Entry 5KC1 (X-ray diffraction, 2.20 A resolution); this record covers chains C and B of the 4 polymer chains in the assembly.

Chain C (and B):
Molecule: Autophagy-related protein 38
From: Saccharomyces cerevisiae
Notes: chain B of this document is another copy of the same molecule, construct and numbering; everything in this record applies to it too
Reference sequence: Q05789 (ATG38_YEAST); numbering as in UniProt (aligned over 1-226)
Chain sequence (226 residues; each row starts with the number of its first residue):
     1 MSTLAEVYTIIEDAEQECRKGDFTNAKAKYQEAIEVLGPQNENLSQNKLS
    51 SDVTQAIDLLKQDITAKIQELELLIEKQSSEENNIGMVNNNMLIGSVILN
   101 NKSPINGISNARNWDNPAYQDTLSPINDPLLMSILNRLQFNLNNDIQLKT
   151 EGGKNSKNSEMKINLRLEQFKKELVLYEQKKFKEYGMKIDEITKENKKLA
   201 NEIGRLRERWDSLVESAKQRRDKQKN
Not modelled in the structure: 1-118, 152-226 (chain B: 1-154, 212-226)
Swiss-Prot annotation at these positions:
  - modified residue: Ser2 (N-acetylserine)
Reported in the primary citation:
  - self-association interface (contacts with another copy of this molecule); pairs are residue here / residue on that copy: Asp145-Arg166 (salt bridge), Phe170-Phe170, Phe170-Leu135, Leu174-Leu174, Arg166
  - conformationally variable residues (helix shift): Phe182

How chain C and chain B interact:
Pairs across the interface (18):
  Gln120(C) with Asp190(B)
  Asp121(C) with Ile189(B)
  Ser124(C) with Gln179(B)
  Pro125(C) with Glu178(B); Gln179(B)
  Ile126(C) with Val175(B), hydrophobic; Gln179(B), hydrogen bond (backbone-side chain)
  Leu135(C) with Lys171(B); Leu174(B), hydrophobic; Val175(B), hydrophobic
  Leu138(C) with Phe170(B), hydrophobic
  Gln139(C) with Asn164(B), hydrogen bond; Glu168(B), hydrogen bond; Lys171(B), hydrogen bond
  Leu142(C) with Leu167(B), hydrophobic
  Asn143(C) with Asn164(B), hydrogen bond
  Ile146(C) with Ile163(B), hydrophobic
  Gln147(C) with Glu160(B), hydrogen bond
Interface residues without a listed pair, chain C (16 interface residues in all): Leu123, Leu131, Met132, Asn136
Interface residues without a listed pair, chain B (15 interface residues in all): Phe182, Gly186

In short:
The interface between chain C and chain B involves 16 residues on one side and 15 on the other; the contacts
include 6 hydrogen bonds. Polar pairs include Ile126(C)-Gln179(B), Gln139(C)-Asn164(B) and
Gln139(C)-Glu168(B). From the paper: conformational variability at Phe182(C); a self-association interface
involving Asp145(C), Arg166(C) and Phe170(C) among others.
Both chains are Autophagy-related protein 38 (Saccharomyces cerevisiae). Entry 5KC1 (Structure of the
C-terminal dimerization domain of Atg38) was determined by X-ray diffraction (same publication as 5KC2).
